1BXU - chain A; structure by X-ray diffraction, 1.90 A resolution.

[Chain A]
Molecule: Plastocyanin
Source organism: Synechococcus elongatus
UniProt: P55020 (PLAS_SYNP7); the construct has insertions or renumbered stretches relative to UniProt, so the offset changes along the chain: 1-42 = UniProt 37-78; 52-59 = UniProt 80-87; 62-99 = UniProt 88-125
Sequence (91 residues; numbered -2 to 99; 11 numbers in that range are skipped by the numbering (no residue carries them; nothing is unmodelled there); the number before each row is that of its first residue; numbers below 1 keep their minus sign (Gln-2 is residue -2)):
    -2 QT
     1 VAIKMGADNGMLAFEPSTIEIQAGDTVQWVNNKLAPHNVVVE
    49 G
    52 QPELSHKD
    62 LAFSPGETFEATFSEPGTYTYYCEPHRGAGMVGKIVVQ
Bound ions: Cu ion: His37, Cys84, His87
Curated features (UniProtKB/Swiss-Prot):
  - binding site (Cu cation): His37, Cys84, His87, Met92

[Summary]
His37, Cys84 and His87 coordinate a Cu ion ion. From UniProt: 4 Cu cation-binding residues.
Chain A is Plastocyanin (Synechococcus elongatus); the structure, Oxidized plastocyanin from synechococcus sp,
was determined by X-ray diffraction, deposited together with 1BXV.
